8Y3F - chains E and J of the 16 polymer chains in the assembly; structure by electron microscopy, 4.54 A resolution (low resolution: residue-level contacts below are approximate; hydrogen-bond / salt-bridge calls are withheld).

Chain E:
Protein: Histone H3.1
From: Homo sapiens
UniProt: P68431 (H31_HUMAN); residues 0-135 here correspond to UniProt positions 1-136 (UniProt number = residue number + 1)
Chain sequence (139 residues; each row starts with the number of its first residue; numbers below 1 keep their minus sign (Gly-3 is residue -3)):
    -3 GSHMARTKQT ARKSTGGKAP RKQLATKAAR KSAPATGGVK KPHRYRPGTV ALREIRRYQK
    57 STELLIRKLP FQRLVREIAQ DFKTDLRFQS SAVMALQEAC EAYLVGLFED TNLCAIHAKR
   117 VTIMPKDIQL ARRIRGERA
Disordered / not traced: -3 to 37, 135
Sequence notes: expression tag (-3 to -1)
Swiss-Prot annotation at these positions:
  - modified residue: Arg2 (Asymmetric dimethylarginine), Thr3 (Phosphothreonine), Lys4 (Allysine), Gln5 (5-glutamyl dopamine), Thr6 (Phosphothreonine), Arg8 (Citrulline), Lys9 (N6,N6,N6-trimethyllysine), Ser10 (ADP-ribosylserine), Thr11 (Phosphothreonine), Lys14 (N6-(2-hydroxyisobutyryl)lysine), Arg17 (Asymmetric dimethylarginine), Lys18 (N6-(2-hydroxyisobutyryl)lysine), Lys23 (N6-(2-hydroxyisobutyryl)lysine), Arg26 (Citrulline), Lys27 (N6,N6,N6-trimethyllysine), Ser28 (ADP-ribosylserine), Lys36 (N6,N6,N6-trimethyllysine), Lys37 (N6-methyllysine), Tyr41 (Phosphotyrosine), Lys56 (N6,N6,N6-trimethyllysine) and 8 more in UniProt
  - lipidation: Lys18 (N6-decanoyllysine)

Chain J:
Molecule: 250-nt DNA strand
Sequence (250 nucleotides; numbered 1 to 250; the number before each row is that of its first residue):
     1 ATCGAGAATC CCGGTGCCGA GGCCGCTCAA TTGGTCGTAG ACAGCTCTAG CACCGCTTAA
    61 ACGCACGTAC GCGCTGTCCC CCGCGTTTTA ACCGCCAAGG GGATTACTCC CTAGTCTCCA
   121 GGCTCGAGCT CAATTGGTCG TAGACAGCTC TAGCACCGCT TAAACGCACG TACGCGCTGT
   181 CCCCCGCGTT TTAACCGCCA AGGGGATTAC TCCCTAGTCT CCAGGCACGT GTCAGATATA
   241 TACATCCGAT

Interface between chain E and chain J:
Residue-residue contacts (21):
  His39(E) - DC246(J)
  Arg40(E) - DC246(J)
  Tyr41(E) - DT245(J)
  Arg42(E) - DT171(J)
  Arg42(E) - DC246(J)
  Pro43(E) - DT171(J)
  Thr45(E) - DT245(J)
  Thr45(E) - DC246(J)
  Arg63(E) - DA163(J)
  Arg72(E) - DG153(J)
  Arg83(E) - DA152(J)
  Arg83(E) - DG153(J)
  Phe84(E) - DA152(J)
  Phe84(E) - DG153(J)
  Gln85(E) - DA152(J)
  Ser86(E) - DA152(J)
  Arg116(E) - DC173(J)
  Arg116(E) - DG174(J)
  Val117(E) - DC173(J)
  Thr118(E) - DC173(J)
  Met120(E) - DG174(J)
Interface residues without a listed pair, chain E (18 interface residues in all): Arg52, Leu82
Interface residues without a listed pair, chain J (10 interface residues in all): DA168, DC247

Summary:
Chain E and chain J form an interface of 18 and 10 residues respectively.
Chain E is Histone H3.1 (Homo sapiens) and chain J is a 250-nt DNA strand; the structure, Cryo-EM structure of
the overlapping di-nucleosome (intermediate form1), was determined by electron microscopy (same publication as
8Y3C, 8Y3D and 8Y3E).
